PDB entry 6PC5 | electron microscopy, 2.70 A resolution | chains I and C of the 8 polymer chains in the assembly

[Chain I]
Molecule: 23S ribosomal RNA
From: Escherichia coli
Sequence (2904 nucleotides; each row starts with the number of its first residue):
     1 GGUUAAGCGACUAAGCGUACACGGUGGAUGCCCUGGCAGUCAGAGGCGAU
    51 GAAGGACGUGCUAAUCUGCGAUAAGCGUCGGUAAGGUGAUAUGAACCGUU
   101 AUAACCGGCGAUUUCCGAAUGGGGAAACCCAGUGUGUUUCGACACACUAU
   151 CAUUAACUGAAUCCAUAGGUUAAUGAGGCGAACCGGGGGAACUGAAACAU
   201 CUAAGUACCCCGAGGAAAAGAAAUCAACCGAGAUUCCCCCAGUAGCGGCG
   251 AGCGAACGGGGAGCAGCCCAGAGCCUGAAUCAGUGUGUGUGUUAGUGGAA
   301 GCGUCUGGAAAGGCGCGCGAUACAGGGUGACAGCCCCGUACACAAAAAUG
   351 CACAUGCUGUGAGCUCGAUGAGUAGGGCGGGACACGUGGUAUCCUGUCUG
   401 AAUAUGGGGGGACCAUCCUCCAAGGCUAAAUACUCCUGACUGACCGAUAG
   451 UGAACCAGUACCGUGAGGGAAAGGCGAAAAGAACCCCGGCGAGGGGAGUG
   501 AAAAAGAACCUGAAACCGUGUACGUACAAGCAGUGGGAGCACGCUUAGGC
   551 GUGUGACUGCGUACCUUUUGUAUAAUGGGUCAGCGACUUAUAUUCUGUAG
   601 CAAGGUUAACCGAAUAGGGGAGCCGAAGGGAAACCGAGUCUUAACUGGGC
   651 GUUAAGUUGCAGGGUAUAGACCCGAAACCCGGUGAUCUAGCCAUGGGCAG
   701 GUUGAAGGUUGGGUAACACUAACUGGAGGACCGAACCGACUAAUGUUGAA
   751 AAAUUAGCGGAUGACUUGUGGCUGGGGGUGAAAGGCCAAUCAAACCGGGA
   801 GAUAGCUGGUUCUCCCCGAAAGCUAUUUAGGUAGCGCCUCGUGAAUUCAU
   851 CUCCGGGGGUAGAGCACUGUUUCGGCAAGGGGGUCAUCCCGACUUACCAA
   901 CCCGAUGCAAACUGCGAAUACCGGAGAAUGUUAUCACGGGAGACACACGG
   951 CGGGUGCUAACGUCCGUCGUGAAGAGGGAAACAACCCAGACCGCCAGCUA
  1001 AGGUCCCAAAGUCAUGGUUAAGUGGGAAACGAUGUGGGAAGGCCCAGACA
  1051 GCCAGGAUGUUGGCUUAGAAGCAGCCAUCAUUUAAAGAAAGCGUAAUAGC
  1101 UCACUGGUCGAGUCGGCCUGCGCGGAAGAUGUAACGGGGCUAAACCAUGC
  1151 ACCGAAGCUGCGGCAGCGACGCUUAUGCGUUGUUGGGUAGGGGAGCGUUC
  1201 UGUAAGCCUGCGAAGGUGUGCUGUGAGGCAUGCUGGAGGUAUCAGAAGUG
  1251 CGAAUGCUGACAUAAGUAACGAUAAAGCGGGUGAAAAGCCCGCUCGCCGG
  1301 AAGACCAAGGGUUCCUGUCCAACGUUAAUCGGGGCAGGGUGAGUCGACCC
  1351 CUAAGGCGAGGCCGAAAGGCGUAGUCGAUGGGAAACAGGUUAAUAUUCCU
  1401 GUACUUGGUGUUACUGCGAAGGGGGGACGGAGAAGGCUAUGUUGGCCGGG
  1451 CGACGGUUGUCCCGGUUUAAGCGUGUAGGCUGGUUUUCCAGGCAAAUCCG
  1501 GAAAAUCAAGGCUGAGGCGUGAUGACGAGGCACUACGGUGCUGAAGCAAC
  1551 AAAUGCCCUGCUUCCAGGAAAAGCCUCUAAGCAUCAGGUAACAUCAAAUC
  1601 GUACCCCAAACCGACACAGGUGGUCAGGUAGAGAAUACCAAGGCGCUUGA
  1651 GAGAACUCGGGUGAAGGAACUAGGCAAAAUGGUGCCGUAACUUCGGGAGA
  1701 AGGCACGCUGAUAUGUAGGUGAGGUCCCUCGCGGAUGGAGCUGAAAUCAG
  1751 UCGAAGAUACCAGCUGGCUGCAACUGUUUAUUAAAAACACAGCACUGUGC
  1801 AAACACGAAAGUGGACGUAUACGGUGUGACGCCUGCCCGGUGCCGGAAGG
  1851 UUAAUUGAUGGGGUUAGCGCAAGCGAAGCUCUUGAUCGAAGCCCCGGUAA
  1901 ACGGCGGCCGUAACXAUAACGGUCCUAAGGUAGCGAAAUUCCUUGUCGGG
  1951 UAAGUUCCGACXUGCACGAAUGGCGUAAUGAUGGCCAGGCUGUCUCCACC
  2001 CGAGACUCAGUGAAAUUGAACUCGCUGUGAAGAUGCAGUGUACCCGCGGC
  2051 AAGACGGAAAGACCCCGUXAACCUUUACUAUAGCUUGACACUGAACAUUG
  2101 AGCCUUGAUGUGUAGGAUAGGUGGGAGGCUUUGAAGUGUGGACGCCAGUC
  2151 UGCAUGGAGCCGACCUUGAAAUACCACCCUUUAAUGUUUGAUGUUCUAAC
  2201 GUUGACCCGUAAUCCGGGUUGCGGACAGUGUCUGGUGGGUAGUUUGACUG
  2251 GGGCGGUCUCCUCCUAAAGAGUAACGGAGGAGCACGAAGGUUGGCUAAUC
  2301 CUGGUCGGACAUCAGGAGGUUAGUGCAAUGGCAUAAGCCAGCUUGACUGC
  2351 GAGCGUGACGGCGCGAGCAGGUGCGAAAGCAGGUCAUAGUGAUCCGGUGG
  2401 UUCUGAAUGGAAGGGCCAUCGCUCAACGGAUAAAAGGUACUCCGGGGAUA
  2451 ACAGGCUGAUACCGCCCAAGAGUUCAUAUCGACGGCGGUGUUUGGCACCU
  2501 CGAUGUCGGCUCAUCACAUCCUGGGGCUGAAGUAGGUCCCAAGGGUAUGG
  2551 CUGUUCGCCAUUUAAAGUGGUACGCGAGCUGGGUUUAGAACGUCGUGAGA
  2601 CAGUUCGGUCCCUAUCUGCCGUGGGCGCUGGAGAACUGAGGGGGGCUGCU
  2651 CCUAGUACGAGAGGACCGGAGUGGACGCAUCACUGGUGUUCGGGUUGUCA
  2701 UGCCAAUGGCACUGCCCGGUAGCUAAAUGCGGAAGAGAUAAGUGCUGAAA
  2751 GCAUCUAAGCACGAAACUUGCCCCGAGAUGAGUUCUCCCUGACCCUUUAA
  2801 GGGUCCUGAAGGAACGUUGAAGACGACGACGUUGAUAGGCCGGGUGUGUA
  2851 AGCGCAGCGAUGCGUUGAGCUAACCGGUACUAAUGAACCGUGAGGCUUAA
  2901 CCUU
Unresolved in the structure: 886-891, 2030
Covalent attachments: covalent link PSU_1911-A1918
Modified positions: 1MG (1N-methylguanosine-5'-monophosphate) at position 745, PSU (pseudouridine-5'-monophosphate) at position 746, 5MU (5-methyluridine 5'-monophosphate) at position 747, PSU (pseudouridine-5'-monophosphate) at position 955, 6MZ (N6-methyladenosine-5'-monophosphate) at position 1618, 2MG (2N-methylguanosine-5'-monophosphate) at position 1835, PSU (pseudouridine-5'-monophosphate) at position 1911, 3TD ((1S)-1,4-anhydro-1-(3-methyl-2,4-dioxo-1,2,3,4-tetrahydropyrimidin-5-yl)-5-O-phosphono-D-ribitol) at position 1915, PSU (pseudouridine-5'-monophosphate) at position 1917, 5MU (5-methyluridine 5'-monophosphate) at position 1939, 5MC (5-methylcytidine-5'-monophosphate) at position 1962, G7M (N7-methyl-guanosine-5'-monophosphate) at position 2069, OMG (o2'-methylguanosine-5'-monophosphate) at position 2251, 2MG (2N-methylguanosine-5'-monophosphate) at position 2445, PSU (pseudouridine-5'-monophosphate) at position 2457, OMC (o2'-methylycytidine-5'-monophosphate) at position 2498, 2MA (2-methyladenosine-5'-monophosphate) at position 2503, PSU (pseudouridine-5'-monophosphate) at position 2504, OMU (o2'-methyluridine 5'-monophosphate) at position 2552, PSU (pseudouridine-5'-monophosphate) at position 2580, PSU (pseudouridine-5'-monophosphate) at position 2605
Residues lining bound ligands: O7V ((2R)-2-[(3S,4R,5E,10E,12E,14S,16R,26aR)-16-fluoro-14-hydroxy-4,12-dimethyl-1,7,22-trioxo-4,7,8,9,14,15,16,17,24,25,26,26a-dodecahydro-1H,3H,22H-21,18-(azeno)pyrrolo[2,1-c][1,8,4,19]dioxadiazacyclotetracosin-3-yl]propyl isoquinolin-3-ylcarbamate): G2061, A2062, C2063, C2064, OMG_2251, A2450, A2451, C2452, 2MA_2503, PSU_2504, G2505, U2506, U2585, A2602
What the authors report for this chain:
  - binding site for O7V: C2452, A2602

[Chain C]
Protein: Virginiamycin S1
From: Streptomyces virginiae
Amino-acid sequence (7 residues; row label = number of the first residue in the row):
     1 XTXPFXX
Covalent attachments: covalent link Thr2-004_7
Modified positions: MHW (3-hydroxypicolinic acid) at position 1, DBB (D-alpha-aminobutyric acid) at position 3, MHV (4-oxo-L-pipecolic acid) at position 6, 004 ((2S)-amino(phenyl)ethanoic acid) at position 7; Phe5 (N-methylphenylalanine; MEA)

[Interface between chain I and chain C]
Contacting residue pairs (13):
  U1782(I) - Thr2(C)  base contact
  U1782(I) - 004_7(C)  hydrogen bond to the base
  A2058(I) - Phe5(C)  base contact
  A2062(I) - MHW_1(C)  hydrogen bond to the base
  A2062(I) - Thr2(C)  base contact
  A2062(I) - DBB_3(C)  hydrogen bond to the base
  G2505(I) - Pro4(C)  base contact
  U2585(I) - DBB_3(C)  base contact
  U2586(I) - Thr2(C)  base contact
  U2586(I) - DBB_3(C)  sugar contact
  U2609(I) - 004_7(C)  base contact
  C2610(I) - Pro4(C)  base contact
  C2610(I) - 004_7(C)  sugar contact
Other interface residues (no listed pair), chain I (11 interface residues in all): A2059, U2506, C2611
Other interface residues (no listed pair), chain C (7 interface residues in all): MHV_6

[Overview]
The interface between chain I and chain C involves 11 residues on one side and 7 on the other; the contacts
include 3 hydrogen bonds. Among the polar pairs are U1782(I)-004_7(C), A2062(I)-MHW_1(C) and
A2062(I)-DBB_3(C). Bound to chain I: compound O7V. The paper reports a binding site for O7V at C2452(I) and
A2602(I).
Here chain I is 23S ribosomal RNA (Escherichia coli) and chain C is Virginiamycin S1 (Streptomyces virginiae).
Entry 6PC5 (E. coli 50S ribosome bound to compounds 46 and VS1) was determined by electron microscopy (same
publication as 6PC6, 6PC7, 6PC8, 6PCH, 6PCQ, 6PCR and 3 further entries).
